PDB entry 7RNF | X-ray diffraction, 2.11 A resolution | chains B and D of the 6 polymer chains in the assembly

== Chain B (and D) ==
Protein: Caspase-3 subunit p12
Source organism: Homo sapiens
Notes: chain D of this document is another copy of the same molecule, construct and numbering; everything in this record applies to it too
UniProtKB: P42574 (CASP3_HUMAN); residues 184-277 here = UniProt positions 184-277
Chain sequence (95 residues; numbered 184 to 278; the number before each row is that of its first residue):
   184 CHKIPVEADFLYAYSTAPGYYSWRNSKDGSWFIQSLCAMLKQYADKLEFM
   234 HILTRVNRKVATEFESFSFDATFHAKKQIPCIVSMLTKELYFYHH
Unresolved in the structure: 184-185, 277-278 (chain D: 184-185, 278)
Construct notes: expression tag (278)
Curated features (UniProtKB/Swiss-Prot):
  - modified residue: Arg207 (Microbial infection: ADP-riboxanated arginine)
Reported in the primary citation:
  - binding site for Ac-VDKVD-CHO: Arg207, Phe250

== Interface between chain B and chain D ==
Pairs across the interface - 60 pairs, chain B then chain D:
  Lys186(B) - Ala244(D)
  Lys186(B) - Glu248(D)  salt bridge
  Lys186(B) - Ala258(D)  hydrogen bond (side chain-backbone)
  Lys186(B) - Lys260(D)  hydrogen bond (backbone-side chain)
  Ile187(B) - Lys260(D)
  Pro188(B) - Ala244(D)
  Pro188(B) - Lys260(D)
  Pro188(B) - Gln261(D)
  Pro188(B) - Ile262(D)
  Glu190(B) - Tyr203(D)  hydrogen bond
  Glu190(B) - Ile262(D)
  Ala191(B) - Ile262(D)  hydrophobic
  Tyr203(B) - Glu190(D)  hydrogen bond
  Glu231(B) - His234(D)  salt bridge
  His234(B) - Glu231(D)  salt bridge
  His234(B) - His234(D)  hydrogen bond
  His234(B) - Glu272(D)
  Thr237(B) - Thr270(D)
  Thr237(B) - Lys271(D)
  Arg238(B) - Glu272(D)  salt bridge
  Asn240(B) - Ser267(D)  hydrogen bond (side chain-backbone)
  Asn240(B) - Met268(D)
  Asn240(B) - Leu269(D)  hydrogen bond (side chain-backbone)
  Arg241(B) - Thr270(D)  hydrogen bond (side chain-backbone)
  Arg241(B) - Lys271(D)
  Ala244(B) - Lys186(D)
  Ala244(B) - Pro188(D)
  Glu248(B) - Lys186(D)
  Ala258(B) - Lys186(D)  hydrogen bond (backbone-side chain)
  Lys260(B) - Lys186(D)  hydrogen bond (side chain-backbone)
  Lys260(B) - Ile187(D)
  Lys260(B) - Pro188(D)
  Gln261(B) - Pro188(D)
  Ile262(B) - Pro188(D)
  Ile262(B) - Glu190(D)
  Ile262(B) - Ala191(D)  hydrophobic
  Ile262(B) - Met268(D)  hydrophobic
  Pro263(B) - Met268(D)
  Cys264(B) - Val266(D)  hydrophobic
  Cys264(B) - Ser267(D)
  Cys264(B) - Met268(D)  hydrophobic
  Ile265(B) - Ile265(D)
  Ile265(B) - Val266(D)
  Ile265(B) - Ser267(D)  hydrogen bond (backbone-backbone)
  Val266(B) - Cys264(D)  hydrophobic
  Val266(B) - Ile265(D)
  Ser267(B) - Asn240(D)  hydrogen bond (backbone-side chain)
  Ser267(B) - Cys264(D)
  Ser267(B) - Ile265(D)  hydrogen bond (backbone-backbone)
  Met268(B) - Asn240(D)
  Met268(B) - Ile262(D)  hydrophobic
  Met268(B) - Pro263(D)
  Met268(B) - Cys264(D)  hydrophobic
  Leu269(B) - Asn240(D)  hydrogen bond (backbone-side chain)
  Thr270(B) - Thr237(D)
  Thr270(B) - Arg241(D)  hydrogen bond (backbone-side chain)
  Thr270(B) - Ala244(D)
  Thr270(B) - Ile262(D)
  Lys271(B) - Thr237(D)
  Glu272(B) - His234(D)  salt bridge
Also at the interface, not in a pair above, chain B (31 interface residues in all): Met233, Thr245, Tyr274
Also at the interface, not in a pair above, chain D (32 interface residues in all): Ala200, Pro201, Met233, Thr245, Tyr274

== In short ==
31 residues of chain B and 32 residues of chain D are in contact, with 15 hydrogen bonds and 5 salt bridges.
Polar pairs include Lys186(B)-Glu248(D), Glu231(B)-His234(D) and Arg238(B)-Glu272(D). The paper reports a
binding site for Ac-VDKVD-CHO at Arg207(B) and Phe250(B).
Both chains are Caspase-3 subunit p12 (Homo sapiens). Entry 7RNF (Crystal structure of caspase-3 with
inhibitor Ac-VDKVD-CHO) was determined by X-ray diffraction together with 7RN7, 7RN8, 7RN9, 7RNB, 7RND, 7RNE
and 7SEO from the same study.
